Entry 8ANV (X-ray diffraction, 2.20 A resolution); this record covers chains A and B of the 4 polymer chains in the assembly.

[Chain A (and B)]
Molecule: YopN. Phi3T_93
Organism: Bacillus phage phi3T
Notes: chain B of this document is another copy of the same molecule, construct and numbering; everything in this record applies to it too
UniProtKB: A0A1P8CWW1 (A0A1P8CWW1_BPPHT); residues 1-81 here = UniProt positions 1-81
Sequence (82 residues; row label = number of the first residue in the row; numbering starts at 0):
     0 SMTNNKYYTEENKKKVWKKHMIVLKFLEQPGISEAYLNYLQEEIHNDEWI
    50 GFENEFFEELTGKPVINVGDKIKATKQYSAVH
Disordered / not traced: 0-1, 68-81 (chain B: 0, 68-81)
Construct notes: expression tag (0)
Ion coordination: Ca2+: His44, Asp46; Ni2+: His44 (shared with His44(B), Asp46(B), Glu47(B) of chain B)

[How chain A and chain B interact]
Pairs across the interface (89; chain A residue first):
  Lys5(A) with Val67(B)
  Tyr6(A) with Trp16(B); Val67(B), hydrophobic
  Tyr7(A) with Glu9(B), hydrogen bond; Lys13(B); Trp16(B), hydrophobic
  Glu9(A) with Tyr7(B), hydrogen bond; Lys12(B), salt bridge
  Asn11(A) with Ile65(B); Asn66(B), hydrogen bond (side chain-backbone)
  Lys12(A) with Glu9(B), salt bridge; Lys12(B); Trp16(B)
  Lys13(A) with Tyr7(B)
  Lys14(A) with Glu57(B); Val64(B); Asn66(B)
  Val15(A) with Trp16(B), hydrophobic; Val64(B), hydrophobic; Ile65(B), hydrophobic
  Trp16(A) with Tyr6(B); Tyr7(B), hydrophobic; Asn11(B)
  Lys17(A) with Gly50(B), hydrogen bond (side chain-backbone); Phe51(B); Glu54(B), salt bridge
  Lys18(A) with His19(B); Glu57(B), salt bridge; Glu58(B); Pro63(B), hydrogen bond (side chain-backbone); Val64(B), hydrogen bond (side chain-backbone)
  His19(A) with Lys18(B); His19(B), hydrogen bond
  Met20(A) with Trp48(B); Phe51(B), hydrophobic
  Ile21(A) with Tyr35(B); Tyr38(B), hydrogen bond (backbone-side chain); Leu39(B), hydrophobic; Trp48(B), hydrophobic; Phe51(B), hydrophobic; Glu54(B); Phe55(B), hydrophobic
  Val22(A) with His19(B); Val22(B), hydrophobic; Tyr35(B)
  Lys24(A) with Tyr38(B); Glu42(B), salt bridge; Asn45(B); Trp48(B)
  Phe25(A) with Leu26(B), hydrophobic; Ala34(B); Tyr35(B); Tyr38(B), hydrophobic
  Leu26(A) with Phe25(B), hydrophobic
  Gln28(A) with Tyr38(B)
  Ala34(A) with Phe25(B)
  Tyr35(A) with Ile21(B); Val22(B); Phe25(B)
  Tyr38(A) with Ile21(B), hydrogen bond (side chain-backbone); Lys24(B); Phe25(B), hydrogen bond (side chain-backbone); Gln28(B)
  Leu39(A) with Ile21(B), hydrophobic
  Glu41(A) with Gln28(B)
  Trp48(A) with Met20(B); Ile21(B), hydrophobic; Lys24(B)
  Gly50(A) with Lys17(B), hydrogen bond (backbone-side chain)
  Phe51(A) with Lys17(B); Met20(B), hydrophobic; Ile21(B), hydrophobic
  Glu54(A) with Lys17(B), salt bridge; Lys18(B); Ile21(B)
  Phe55(A) with Ile21(B), hydrophobic
  Glu57(A) with Lys14(B); Lys18(B), salt bridge
  Glu58(A) with Lys18(B)
  Pro63(A) with Lys18(B), hydrogen bond (backbone-side chain)
  Val64(A) with Lys14(B); Lys18(B), hydrogen bond (backbone-side chain)
  Ile65(A) with Tyr6(B), hydrophobic; Asn11(B); Val15(B), hydrophobic
  Asn66(A) with Glu10(B); Asn11(B), hydrogen bond (backbone-side chain); Lys14(B)
  Val67(A) with Lys5(B)
Other interface residues (no listed pair), chain A (38 interface residues in all): Ile31
Other interface residues (no listed pair), chain B (40 interface residues in all): Ile31

[In short]
38 residues of chain A and 40 residues of chain B are in contact; the contacts include 14 hydrogen bonds and 7
salt bridges. Among the polar pairs are Glu9(A)-Lys12(B), Lys17(A)-Glu54(B) and Lys18(A)-Glu57(B). His44(A)
and Asp46(A) coordinate Ca2+.
Chain A and chain B are both YopN. Phi3T_93 (Bacillus phage phi3T); the structure, Crystal structure of
phi3T_93 and phi3T AimX complex, was determined by X-ray diffraction, deposited together with 8ANU and 8C8E.
